Entry 8BVJ (electron microscopy, 4.50 A resolution (low resolution: residue-level contacts below are approximate; hydrogen-bond / salt-bridge calls are withheld)); this record covers chains X and B of the 23 polymer chains in the assembly.

== Chain X ==
Name: RNA-binding protein Hfq
From: Pseudomonas aeruginosa
UniProtKB: A6VD57 (HFQ_PSEA7); numbering as in UniProt (aligned over 1-82)
Sequence (82 residues; row label = number of the first residue in the row):
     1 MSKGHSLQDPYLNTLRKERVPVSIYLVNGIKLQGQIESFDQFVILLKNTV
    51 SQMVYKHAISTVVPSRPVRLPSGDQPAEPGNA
Unresolved in the structure: 1-5, 68-82
What the authors report for this chain:
  - binding site for estA mRNA (chain B): Asn-13, Arg-16, Arg-19, Gln-41, Arg-66

== Chain B ==
Molecule: estA mRNA
Sequence (117 nucleotides; each row starts with the number of its first residue; note: 2 numbers in that range are skipped by the numbering (no residue carries them; nothing is unmodelled there); a row labelled like 80A-80B holds insertion residues (80A, then the next letters in order)):
     1 GCUGAGGAGGCUUUACGACGGGCCCCGAGGCGCAUGCCGACGACACGGCG
    51 GCCCGACAAUAAAAACAAA
    71 UCAUGGAGUA
80A-80B AG
    82 AGAAUGAUCAGAAUGGCGCUCAAGCCACUGGUAGCG
Unresolved in the structure: 1-18, 29-44, 71-73, 80A-80B, 95-117

== Interface between chain X and chain B ==
Contacting residue pairs - 6 pairs, chain X then chain B:
  Leu-7(X) / G21(B)
  Leu-7(X) / G22(B)
  Pro-10(X) / G21(B)
  Ile-30(X) / U74(B)
  Ile-30(X) / G75(B)
  Gln-52(X) / U74(B)
Interface residues without a listed pair, chain X (7 interface residues in all): Thr-14, Asn-28, Leu-32
Interface residues without a listed pair, chain B (5 interface residues in all): G20

== In short ==
Chain X and chain B form an interface of 7 and 5 residues respectively. From the paper: a binding site for
estA mRNA (chain B) at Asn-13(X), Arg-16(X) and Arg-19(X) among others.
Chain X is RNA-binding protein Hfq (Pseudomonas aeruginosa) and chain B is estA mRNA; the structure,
Hfq-Crc-estA translation repression complex, was determined by electron microscopy (same publication as 8BVH
and 8BVM).
